2YM3 - chain A; structure by X-ray diffraction, 2.01 A resolution.

== Chain A ==
Protein: Serine/threonine-protein kinase CHK1
From: Homo sapiens
Notes: EC 2.7.11.1; fragment: kinase domain, residues 1-289
UniProtKB: O14757 (CHK1_HUMAN); numbering as in UniProt (aligned over 1-289)
Chain sequence (289 residues; row label = number of the first residue in the row):
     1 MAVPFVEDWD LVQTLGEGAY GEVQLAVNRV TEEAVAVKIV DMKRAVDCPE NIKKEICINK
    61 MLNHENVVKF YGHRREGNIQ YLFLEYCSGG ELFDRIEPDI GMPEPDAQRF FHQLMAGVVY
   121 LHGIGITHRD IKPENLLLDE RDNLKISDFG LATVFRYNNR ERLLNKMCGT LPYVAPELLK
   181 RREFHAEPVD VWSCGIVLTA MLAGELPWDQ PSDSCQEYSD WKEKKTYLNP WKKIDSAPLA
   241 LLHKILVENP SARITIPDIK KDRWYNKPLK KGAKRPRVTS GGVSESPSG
Unresolved in the structure: 1-7, 17-21, 42-50, 77-78, 271-289
Curated features (UniProtKB/Swiss-Prot):
  - active site: Asp130 (Proton acceptor)
  - binding site (ATP): Leu15 to Val23, Lys38
  - modified residue (Phosphoserine): Ser280, Ser286
  - cross-link: Lys132 (Glycyl lysine isopeptide (Lys-Gly) (interchain with G-Cter in ubiquitin))
  - mutagenesis: Lys38 (K38R: Abolishes kinase activity), Asp130 (D130A: Abolishes kinase activity), Lys132 (K132R: Strong reduction of chromatin-associated CHK1 ubiquitination)
Residues lining bound ligands: inhibitors (YM3; ethyl 4-(2-(aminomethyl)morpholino)-1H-pyrazolo[3,4-b]pyridine-5-carboxylate): Leu15, Gly16, Val23, Ala36, Leu84, Glu85, Tyr86, Cys87, Ser88, Gly90, Glu91, Leu137, Ser147
From the paper describing this entry:
  - binding site for inhibitors: Glu85, Cys87
  - specificity-determining residues: Asn59
  - contacts within the chain: Lys38-Asp148 (salt bridge)
  - specificity-determining residues: Tyr86, Cys87, Ser88 (proposed by the authors, not directly observed)

== Overview ==
Bound to chain A: inhibitors. UniProt lists active-site residue Asp130, 10 ATP-binding residues and 3
mutagenesis sites. The paper reports a binding site for inhibitors at Glu85 and Cys87; specificity
determinants Asn59, Tyr86 and Cys87 among others.
Chain A is Serine/threonine-protein kinase CHK1 (Homo sapiens); the structure, Crystal structure of checkpoint
kinase 1 (Chk1) in complex with inhibitors, was determined by X-ray diffraction, deposited together with 2YM4,
2YM5, 2YM6, 2YM7 and 2YM8.
